7XOH - chains B and D of the 4 polymer chains in the assembly; structure by electron microscopy, 3.60 A resolution.

# Chain B (and D)
Name: Probable cystathionine beta-synthase Rv1077
From: Mycobacterium tuberculosis H37Rv
Notes: EC 4.2.1.22; chain D of this document is another copy of the same molecule, construct and numbering; everything in this record applies to it too
UniProt: P9WP51 (Y1077_MYCTU); numbering as in UniProt (aligned over 2-464)
Amino-acid sequence (478 residues; row label = number of the first residue in the row; numbering starts at 0):
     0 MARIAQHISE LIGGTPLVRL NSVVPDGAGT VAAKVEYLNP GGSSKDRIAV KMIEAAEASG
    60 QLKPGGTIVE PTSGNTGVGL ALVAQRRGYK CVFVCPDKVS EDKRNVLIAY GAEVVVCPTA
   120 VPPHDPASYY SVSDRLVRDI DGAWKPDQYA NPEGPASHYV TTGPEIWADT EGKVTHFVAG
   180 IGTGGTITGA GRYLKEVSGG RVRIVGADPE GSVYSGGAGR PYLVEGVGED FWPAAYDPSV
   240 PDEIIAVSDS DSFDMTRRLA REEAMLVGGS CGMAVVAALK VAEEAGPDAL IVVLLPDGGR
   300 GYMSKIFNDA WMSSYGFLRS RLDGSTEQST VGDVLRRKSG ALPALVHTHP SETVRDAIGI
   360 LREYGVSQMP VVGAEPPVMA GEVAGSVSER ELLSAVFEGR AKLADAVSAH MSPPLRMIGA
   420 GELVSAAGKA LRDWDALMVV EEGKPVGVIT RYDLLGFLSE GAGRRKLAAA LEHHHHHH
Not modelled in the structure: 0-2, 461-477
Construct notes: insertion (1); expression tag (465-477)
Modified / non-standard residues: Lys44 ((2S)-2-amino-6-[[3-hydroxy-2-methyl-5-(phosphonooxymethyl)pyridin-4-yl]methylideneamino]hexanoic acid; LLP)
Swiss-Prot annotation at these positions:
  - binding site (pyridoxal 5'-phosphate): Asn74, Ser269
  - modified residue: Lys44 (N6-(pyridoxal phosphate)lysine)
  - cross-link: Lys428 (Isoglutamyl lysine isopeptide (Lys-Gln) (interchain with Q-Cter in protein Pup))
Reported in the primary citation:
  - mutagenesis - E390A, S393R, S411A, D432N, W433F, L454A: decreased catalytic activity on SAM
  - mutagenesis - W433F: unchanged stability
  - post-translational modification sites: Lys428 (citing earlier work)
  - mutagenesis - E390A, D432A, D432N, W433F: abolished stability in response to SAM
  - mutagenesis - E390A, S411A, D432A, W433F: decreased stability in response to SAM
  - mutagenesis - K428A: increased stability in response to AZA treatment
  - mutagenesis - I357A: increased catalytic activity
  - mutagenesis - E388A, R450A: decreased catalytic activity

# Interface between chain B and chain D
Contacting residue pairs (73; chain B residue first):
  Ile3(B) - Leu16(D)
  Ile3(B) - Arg18(D)
  Ile3(B) - Ala31(D)  hydrophobic
  Ile3(B) - Thr169(D)
  Ile3(B) - Leu289(D)  hydrophobic
  Ala4(B) - Leu16(D)  hydrogen bond (backbone-backbone)
  Ala4(B) - Val17(D)
  Ala4(B) - Arg18(D)  hydrogen bond (backbone-backbone)
  Gln5(B) - Arg18(D)
  Gln5(B) - Asn20(D)  hydrogen bond (backbone-side chain)
  His6(B) - Val17(D)
  His6(B) - Glu262(D)
  Ile7(B) - Val17(D)
  Ile7(B) - Tyr36(D)
  Ile7(B) - Glu262(D)
  Ile7(B) - Ala263(D)
  Ile7(B) - Met264(D)  hydrophobic
  Leu10(B) - Pro15(D)  hydrophobic
  Pro15(B) - Leu10(D)  hydrophobic
  Leu16(B) - Ile3(D)
  Leu16(B) - Ala4(D)  hydrogen bond (backbone-backbone)
  Val17(B) - Ile7(D)  hydrophobic
  Val17(B) - Leu10(D)  hydrophobic
  Arg18(B) - Ile3(D)
  Arg18(B) - Ala4(D)  hydrogen bond (backbone-backbone)
  Arg18(B) - Gln5(D)
  Asn20(B) - Gln5(D)  hydrogen bond
  Ala31(B) - Ile3(D)  hydrophobic
  Tyr36(B) - Ile7(D)
  Tyr36(B) - Pro39(D)  hydrogen bond (side chain-backbone)
  Leu37(B) - Leu10(D)  hydrophobic
  Asn38(B) - Leu37(D)
  Pro39(B) - Tyr36(D)  hydrogen bond (backbone-side chain)
  Pro39(B) - Leu37(D)  hydrophobic
  Gly40(B) - Arg299(D)
  Gly41(B) - Arg299(D)
  Leu81(B) - Ala263(D)
  Gln84(B) - Arg260(D)
  Gln84(B) - Ala263(D)
  Asn104(B) - Met302(D)
  Val105(B) - Met302(D)
  Ile107(B) - Asp322(D)
  Ala108(B) - Ala259(D)
  Ala108(B) - Arg260(D)
  Ala108(B) - Phe306(D)  hydrophobic
  Tyr109(B) - Ala259(D)
  Tyr109(B) - Ala263(D)
  Tyr109(B) - Leu265(D)
  Gly110(B) - Arg260(D)
  Thr169(B) - Ile3(D)
  Ala259(B) - Gln84(D)
  Ala259(B) - Ala108(D)
  Ala259(B) - Tyr109(D)
  Arg260(B) - Gln84(D)
  Arg260(B) - Ala108(D)
  Arg260(B) - Gly110(D)
  Glu262(B) - His6(D)
  Glu262(B) - Ile7(D)
  Ala263(B) - His6(D)
  Ala263(B) - Ile7(D)
  Ala263(B) - Leu81(D)
  Ala263(B) - Gln84(D)
  Ala263(B) - Tyr109(D)
  Leu265(B) - Tyr109(D)
  Arg299(B) - Gly40(D)  hydrogen bond (side chain-backbone)
  Arg299(B) - Val77(D)
  Met302(B) - Asp101(D)
  Met302(B) - Asn104(D)
  Met302(B) - Val105(D)  hydrophobic
  Met302(B) - Ala108(D)  hydrophobic
  Phe306(B) - Asn104(D)
  Phe306(B) - Ala108(D)  hydrophobic
  Leu321(B) - Ile107(D)  hydrophobic
Also at the interface, not in a pair above, chain B (46 interface residues in all): Val34, Val77, Asp101, Glu112, Asp168, Met264, Leu289, Ser303, Asn307, Asp322
Also at the interface, not in a pair above, chain D (44 interface residues in all): Asn38, Gly41, Lys102, Asp168, Asn307, Leu321

# In short
46 residues of chain B and 44 residues of chain D are in contact; the contacts include 9 hydrogen bonds. Polar
contacts include Gln5(B)-Asn20(D), Tyr36(B)-Pro39(D) and Arg299(B)-Gly40(D). From the paper: E390A, S393R and
S411A of chain B, among others, reduce catalytic activity on SAM; a modification site at Lys428(B); 11
substitutions were tested in all.
Chain B and chain D are both Probable cystathionine beta-synthase Rv1077 (Mycobacterium tuberculosis H37Rv);
the structure, Cystathionine beta-synthase of Mycobacterium tuberculosis in the presence of
S-adenosylmethionine, was determined by electron microscopy together with 7XNZ and 7XOY from the same study.
